8FF9 - chains A and E of the 12 polymer chains in the assembly; structure by X-ray diffraction, 1.70 A resolution.

[Chain A (and E)]
Protein: Probable DNA-binding stress protein
Organism: Pseudomonas aeruginosa
Notes: chain E of this document is another copy of the same molecule, construct and numbering; everything in this record applies to it too
Reference sequence: Q9I4Z7 (Q9I4Z7_PSEAE); residue numbers follow UniProt; this construct covers 1-156
Chain sequence (156 residues; numbered 1 to 156; the number before each row is that of its first residue):
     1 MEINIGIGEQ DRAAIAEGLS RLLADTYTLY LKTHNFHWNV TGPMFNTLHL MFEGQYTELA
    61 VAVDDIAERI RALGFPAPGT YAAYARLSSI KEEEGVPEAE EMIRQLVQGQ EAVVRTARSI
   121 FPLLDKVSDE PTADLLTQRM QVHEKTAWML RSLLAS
Not modelled in the structure: 156
Metal / ion sites: Na+ near Glu68 (its only coordinating residue here)
Reported in the primary citation:
  - Na+ coordination: His37, Glu68
  - binding site for sulfate ion: Asn46
  - post-translational modification sites: Tyr27, Tyr30, Tyr81, Tyr84 (proposed by the authors, not directly observed)

[Interface between chain A and chain E]
Contacting residue pairs (62):
  Tyr27(A) with Tyr27(E), hydrogen bond; Tyr30(E); Leu31(E); Tyr81(E)
  Thr28(A) with Tyr81(E), hydrogen bond
  Tyr30(A) with Tyr27(E); Tyr30(E), hydrogen bond
  Leu31(A) with Tyr27(E); Gly79(E); Thr80(E); Tyr81(E), hydrophobic
  His34(A) with Asp64(E), salt bridge
  Asn35(A) with Gly79(E), hydrogen bond (side chain-backbone)
  His37(A) with Asp64(E), salt bridge; Glu68(E), salt bridge
  Trp38(A) with Val63(E), hydrophobic; Asp64(E), hydrogen bond; Ala67(E); Glu68(E); Arg71(E), hydrogen bond (backbone-side chain); Ala77(E), hydrophobic; Pro78(E); Tyr84(E)
  Asn39(A) with Arg71(E); Pro76(E); Ala77(E), hydrogen bond (side chain-backbone)
  Thr41(A) with Arg71(E)
  His49(A) with Glu68(E), salt bridge
  Tyr56(A) with Asp64(E), hydrogen bond
  Val63(A) with His34(E)
  Asp64(A) with His34(E), salt bridge; Trp38(E), hydrogen bond; Tyr56(E), hydrogen bond
  Ala67(A) with Trp38(E)
  Arg71(A) with Trp38(E), hydrogen bond (side chain-backbone); Asn39(E); Thr41(E)
  Pro76(A) with Asn39(E); Val96(E), hydrophobic
  Ala77(A) with Trp38(E), hydrophobic; Asn39(E), hydrogen bond (backbone-side chain)
  Pro78(A) with Trp38(E)
  Gly79(A) with Leu31(E); Asn35(E), hydrogen bond (backbone-side chain)
  Thr80(A) with Leu31(E); Glu92(E); Glu93(E); Glu94(E), hydrogen bond
  Tyr81(A) with Tyr27(E); Thr28(E), hydrogen bond; Leu31(E), hydrophobic; Tyr81(E), hydrophobic; Tyr84(E); Glu92(E), hydrogen bond (backbone-side chain)
  Ala82(A) with Glu94(E)
  Tyr84(A) with Trp38(E); Tyr81(E)
  Glu92(A) with Tyr81(E)
  Glu93(A) with Thr80(E)
  Glu94(A) with Thr80(E), hydrogen bond; Ala82(E)
  Val96(A) with Pro76(E), hydrophobic
Also at the interface, not in a pair above, chain A (32 interface residues in all): Leu23, Ala24, Ala83, Ala85
Also at the interface, not in a pair above, chain E (31 interface residues in all): Ala24, Ala60, Ala83, Ala85

[Summary]
32 residues of chain A face 31 of chain E across their interface, with 17 hydrogen bonds and 5 salt bridges.
Among the polar pairs are His34(A)-Asp64(E), His37(A)-Asp64(E) and His37(A)-Glu68(E). From the paper: a
binding site for sulfate ion at Asn46(A); Na+ coordination by His37(A) and Glu68(A).
Both chains are Probable DNA-binding stress protein (Pseudomonas aeruginosa). Entry 8FF9 (Crystal structure of
Apo Dps protein (PA0962) from Pseudomonas aeruginosa (orthorhombic form)) was determined by X-ray diffraction
(same publication as 8FFA, 8FFB, 8FFC and 8FFD).
